Entry 9EGB (X-ray diffraction, 3.00 A resolution); this record covers chains A and B.

Chain A (and B):
Protein: THIF-type NAD/FAD binding fold domain-containing protein
Source organism: Tenacibaculum discolor
Notes: chain B of this document is another copy of the same molecule, construct and numbering; everything in this record applies to it too
UniProt: A0A2G1BYE5 (A0A2G1BYE5_9FLAO); residues 1-250 here = UniProt positions 1-250
Chain sequence (265 residues; each row starts with the number of its first residue; numbers below 1 keep their minus sign (Met-14 is residue -14)):
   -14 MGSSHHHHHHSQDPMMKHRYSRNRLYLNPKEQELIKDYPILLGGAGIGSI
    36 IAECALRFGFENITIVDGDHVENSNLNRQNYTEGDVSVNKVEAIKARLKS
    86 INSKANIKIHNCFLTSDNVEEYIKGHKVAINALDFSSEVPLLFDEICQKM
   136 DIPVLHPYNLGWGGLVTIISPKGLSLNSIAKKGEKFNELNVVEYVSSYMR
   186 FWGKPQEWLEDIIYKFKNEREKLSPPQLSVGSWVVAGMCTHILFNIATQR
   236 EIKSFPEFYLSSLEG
Unresolved in the structure: -14 to 0
Differences from the reference sequence: initiating methionine (-14); expression tag (-13 to 0); conflict Asn58 (Asp in A0A2G1BYE5), Ala165 (Ser in A0A2G1BYE5), Lys166 (Arg in A0A2G1BYE5)

Chain A / chain B interface:
Residue-residue contacts (128):
  His3(A) - Asn58(B)
  His3(A) - Ser59(B)
  Arg4(A) - Asn58(B)
  Arg4(A) - Asn62(B)
  Arg4(A) - Glu68(B)  salt bridge
  Arg7(A) - Ser59(B)  hydrogen bond
  Arg7(A) - Asn62(B)
  Arg7(A) - Arg63(B)
  Arg7(A) - Ser209(B)
  Arg7(A) - Pro211(B)
  Arg7(A) - Gln212(B)  hydrogen bond (backbone-backbone)
  Asn8(A) - Asn62(B)  hydrogen bond
  Asn8(A) - Gln212(B)
  Asn8(A) - Leu213(B)
  Arg9(A) - Phe201(B)
  Arg9(A) - Glu204(B)  salt bridge
  Arg9(A) - Leu208(B)
  Arg9(A) - Ser209(B)  hydrogen bond (side chain-backbone)
  Arg9(A) - Pro211(B)
  Leu10(A) - Ile197(B)  hydrophobic
  Leu10(A) - Phe201(B)  hydrophobic
  Leu10(A) - Glu204(B)
  Tyr11(A) - Leu145(B)  hydrogen bond (side chain-backbone)
  Tyr11(A) - Gly146(B)  hydrogen bond (side chain-backbone)
  Tyr11(A) - Trp147(B)
  Tyr11(A) - Ile197(B)  hydrophobic
  Tyr11(A) - Pro211(B)
  Tyr11(A) - Leu213(B)  hydrophobic
  Leu12(A) - Leu213(B)  hydrophobic
  Ile35(A) - Trp218(B)
  Glu38(A) - Trp218(B)
  Cys39(A) - Ser214(B)  hydrogen bond (backbone-side chain)
  Cys39(A) - Trp218(B)  hydrophobic
  Arg42(A) - Leu61(B)  hydrogen bond (side chain-backbone)
  Arg42(A) - Asn62(B)
  Arg42(A) - Gln64(B)  hydrogen bond (side chain-backbone)
  Arg42(A) - Asn65(B)
  Arg42(A) - Tyr66(B)  hydrogen bond (side chain-backbone)
  Arg42(A) - Trp218(B)
  Phe43(A) - Trp147(B)  hydrophobic
  Phe43(A) - Leu213(B)  hydrophobic
  Phe43(A) - Ser214(B)
  Asn58(A) - Arg4(B)
  Ser59(A) - His3(B)
  Ser59(A) - Arg4(B)
  Ser59(A) - Arg7(B)
  Leu61(A) - Arg42(B)  hydrogen bond (backbone-side chain)
  Asn62(A) - Arg4(B)
  Asn62(A) - Arg7(B)
  Asn62(A) - Asn8(B)  hydrogen bond
  Asn62(A) - Arg42(B)
  Arg63(A) - Arg7(B)
  Gln64(A) - Arg42(B)  hydrogen bond (backbone-side chain)
  Asn65(A) - Arg82(B)  hydrogen bond
  Tyr66(A) - Arg42(B)  hydrogen bond (backbone-side chain)
  Thr67(A) - Arg82(B)
  Thr67(A) - Ser85(B)
  Glu68(A) - Arg4(B)  salt bridge
  Glu68(A) - Ser85(B)  hydrogen bond (backbone-backbone)
  Glu68(A) - Ile86(B)
  Glu68(A) - Asn87(B)
  Glu68(A) - Ser88(B)  hydrogen bond
  Arg82(A) - Asn65(B)  hydrogen bond
  Arg82(A) - Thr67(B)
  Arg82(A) - Arg82(B)
  Ser85(A) - Thr67(B)
  Ser85(A) - Glu68(B)  hydrogen bond (backbone-backbone)
  Ile86(A) - Leu61(B)
  Ile86(A) - Glu68(B)
  Asn87(A) - Glu68(B)
  Ser88(A) - Glu68(B)  hydrogen bond
  Leu145(A) - Tyr11(B)  hydrogen bond (backbone-side chain)
  Gly146(A) - Tyr11(B)  hydrogen bond (backbone-side chain)
  Trp147(A) - Tyr11(B)
  Trp147(A) - Phe43(B)  hydrophobic
  Trp147(A) - His226(B)
  Trp147(A) - Phe229(B)  hydrophobic
  Ile197(A) - Leu10(B)  hydrophobic
  Ile197(A) - Tyr11(B)  hydrophobic
  Lys200(A) - Leu10(B)
  Phe201(A) - Arg9(B)
  Phe201(A) - Leu10(B)  hydrophobic
  Glu204(A) - Arg9(B)  salt bridge
  Glu204(A) - Leu10(B)
  Leu208(A) - Arg9(B)
  Ser209(A) - Arg7(B)
  Ser209(A) - Arg9(B)  hydrogen bond (backbone-side chain)
  Pro210(A) - Arg7(B)  hydrogen bond (backbone-side chain)
  Pro211(A) - Arg7(B)
  Pro211(A) - Arg9(B)
  Pro211(A) - Tyr11(B)
  Gln212(A) - Arg7(B)  hydrogen bond (backbone-backbone)
  Gln212(A) - Asn8(B)
  Gln212(A) - Tyr11(B)
  Leu213(A) - Asn8(B)
  Leu213(A) - Tyr11(B)  hydrophobic
  Leu213(A) - Leu12(B)  hydrophobic
  Ser214(A) - Cys39(B)  hydrogen bond (side chain-backbone)
  Ser214(A) - Phe43(B)
  Val215(A) - Phe43(B)  hydrophobic
  Val215(A) - Gly222(B)
  Trp218(A) - Ile35(B)
  Trp218(A) - Glu38(B)
  Trp218(A) - Cys39(B)  hydrophobic
  Trp218(A) - Arg42(B)
  Trp218(A) - Trp218(B)
  Trp218(A) - Ala221(B)
  Ala221(A) - Trp218(B)
  Gly222(A) - Val215(B)
  Met223(A) - Leu248(B)  hydrophobic
  Thr225(A) - Val215(B)
  His226(A) - Trp147(B)
  His226(A) - Val215(B)
  His226(A) - Leu248(B)
  Ile227(A) - Leu248(B)  hydrophobic
  Phe229(A) - Trp147(B)  hydrophobic
  Tyr244(A) - Leu248(B)  hydrophobic
  Leu245(A) - Gly250(B)
  Ser246(A) - Ser246(B)  hydrogen bond
  Ser246(A) - Ser247(B)
  Ser247(A) - Ser246(B)  hydrogen bond (backbone-side chain)
  Leu248(A) - Met223(B)
  Leu248(A) - His226(B)
  Leu248(A) - Ile227(B)  hydrophobic
  Leu248(A) - Tyr244(B)
  Gly250(A) - Leu245(B)
  Gly250(A) - Ser246(B)
  Gly250(A) - Gly250(B)
Other interface residues (no listed pair), chain A (62 interface residues in all): Tyr5, Ser6, Gly69, Asn144, Val219
Other interface residues (no listed pair), chain B (63 interface residues in all): Tyr5, Ser6, Gly69, Lys200, Pro210, Val219, Thr225, Arg235, Glu249

Summary:
Chain A and chain B form an interface of 62 and 63 residues respectively; the contacts include 28 hydrogen
bonds and 4 salt bridges. Polar contacts include Arg4(A)-Glu68(B), Arg9(A)-Glu204(B) and Arg7(A)-Ser59(B).
Chain A and chain B are both THIF-type NAD/FAD binding fold domain-containing protein (Tenacibaculum
discolor); the structure, AclA from Tenacibaculum discolor in complex with substrate, was determined by X-ray
diffraction (same publication as 9EGC and 9EGD).
